Entry 4JL2 (X-ray diffraction, 1.70 A resolution); this record covers chain A.

# Chain A
Protein: alpha-L-fucosidase
Source organism: Bacteroides thetaiotaomicron
Reference sequence: Q8A3I4 (Q8A3I4_BACTN); residues 35-484 here = UniProt positions 35-484
Chain sequence (450 residues; row label = number of the first residue in the row):
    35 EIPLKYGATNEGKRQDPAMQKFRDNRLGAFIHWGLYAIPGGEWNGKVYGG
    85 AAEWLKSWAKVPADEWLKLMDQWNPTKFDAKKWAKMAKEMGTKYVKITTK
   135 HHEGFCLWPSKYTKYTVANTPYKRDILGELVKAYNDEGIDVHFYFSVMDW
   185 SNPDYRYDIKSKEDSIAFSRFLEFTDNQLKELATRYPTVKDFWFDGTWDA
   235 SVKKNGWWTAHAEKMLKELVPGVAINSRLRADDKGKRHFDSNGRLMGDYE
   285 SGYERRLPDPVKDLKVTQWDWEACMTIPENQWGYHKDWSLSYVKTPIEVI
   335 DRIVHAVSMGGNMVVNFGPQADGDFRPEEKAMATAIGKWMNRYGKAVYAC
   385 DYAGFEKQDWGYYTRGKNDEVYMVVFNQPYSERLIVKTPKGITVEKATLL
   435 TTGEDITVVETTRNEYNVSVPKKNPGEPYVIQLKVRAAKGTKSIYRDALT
Not modelled in the structure: 473-484
Construct notes: conflict Lys248 (Gln in Q8A3I4)
Residues lining bound ligands: LM5 ((3S,4R,5S)-N-benzyl-3,4-dihydroxy-5-methyl-D-prolinamide): His66, Glu87, Trp88, His135, His136, Tyr178, Trp227, Asp229, Trp232, Glu288, Trp316

# Overview
Bound to chain A: compound LM5.
Chain A is alpha-L-fucosidase (Bacteroides thetaiotaomicron); the structure, Crystal structure of a bacterial
fucosidase with a monovalent iminocyclitol inhibitor, was determined by X-ray diffraction together with 4JL1
from the same study.
